PDB entry 1BZ9 | X-ray diffraction, 2.80 A resolution | chains A and C of the 3 polymer chains in the assembly

# Chain A
Molecule: Protein (class I histocompatibility antigen)
From: Mus musculus
UniProt: P01899 (HA11_MOUSE); residues 2-275 here correspond to UniProt positions 26-299 (UniProt number = residue number + 24)
Sequence (277 residues; each row starts with the number of its first residue):
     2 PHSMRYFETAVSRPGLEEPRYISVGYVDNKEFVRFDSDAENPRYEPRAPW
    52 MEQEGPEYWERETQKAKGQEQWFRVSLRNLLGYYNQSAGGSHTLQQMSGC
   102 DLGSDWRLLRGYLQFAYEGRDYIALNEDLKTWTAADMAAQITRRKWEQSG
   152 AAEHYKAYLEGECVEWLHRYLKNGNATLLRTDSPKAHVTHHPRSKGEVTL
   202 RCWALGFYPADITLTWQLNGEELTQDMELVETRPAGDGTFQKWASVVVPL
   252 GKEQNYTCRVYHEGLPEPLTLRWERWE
Unresolved in the structure: 275-278
Disulfide bonds: Cys-101/Cys-164, Cys-203/Cys-259

# Chain C
Molecule: Protein (PEPTIDE P1027 (FAPGVFPYM))
Sequence (9 residues; numbered 1 to 9; the number before each row is that of its first residue):
     1 FAPGVFPYM

# Chain A / chain C interface
Pairs across the interface - 45 pairs, chain A then chain C:
  Tyr-7(A) / Phe-1(C)  hydrogen bond (side chain-backbone)
  Tyr-7(A) / Ala-2(C)
  Tyr-7(A) / Pro-3(C)
  Glu-9(A) / Pro-3(C)
  Tyr-45(A) / Ala-2(C)
  Tyr-59(A) / Phe-1(C)
  Glu-63(A) / Phe-1(C)
  Glu-63(A) / Ala-2(C)  hydrogen bond (side chain-backbone)
  Lys-66(A) / Phe-1(C)
  Lys-66(A) / Ala-2(C)  hydrogen bond (side chain-backbone)
  Lys-66(A) / Pro-3(C)
  Gln-70(A) / Pro-3(C)
  Gln-70(A) / Gly-4(C)
  Trp-73(A) / Phe-6(C)  hydrogen bond (side chain-backbone)
  Trp-73(A) / Pro-7(C)
  Trp-73(A) / Tyr-8(C)
  Trp-73(A) / Met-9(C)  hydrophobic
  Val-76(A) / Tyr-8(C)  hydrophobic
  Ser-77(A) / Tyr-8(C)
  Ser-77(A) / Met-9(C)  hydrogen bond (side chain-backbone)
  Asn-80(A) / Tyr-8(C)
  Asn-80(A) / Met-9(C)  hydrogen bond (side chain-backbone)
  Tyr-84(A) / Met-9(C)  hydrogen bond (side chain-backbone)
  Leu-95(A) / Met-9(C)  hydrophobic
  Phe-116(A) / Phe-6(C)  hydrophobic
  Phe-116(A) / Met-9(C)  hydrophobic
  Tyr-123(A) / Met-9(C)  hydrophobic
  Trp-133(A) / Phe-6(C)  hydrophobic
  Thr-143(A) / Met-9(C)  hydrogen bond (side chain-backbone)
  Lys-146(A) / Tyr-8(C)
  Lys-146(A) / Met-9(C)  hydrogen bond (side chain-backbone)
  Trp-147(A) / Phe-6(C)  hydrophobic
  Trp-147(A) / Pro-7(C)  hydrogen bond (side chain-backbone)
  Trp-147(A) / Tyr-8(C)  hydrogen bond (side chain-backbone)
  Trp-147(A) / Met-9(C)  hydrophobic
  Ser-150(A) / Pro-7(C)
  Ala-152(A) / Phe-6(C)  hydrophobic
  Ala-152(A) / Pro-7(C)  hydrophobic
  Tyr-156(A) / Pro-3(C)
  Tyr-156(A) / Phe-6(C)  hydrophobic
  Tyr-159(A) / Phe-1(C)  hydrogen bond (side chain-backbone)
  Tyr-159(A) / Ala-2(C)
  Glu-163(A) / Phe-1(C)
  Trp-167(A) / Phe-1(C)
  Tyr-171(A) / Phe-1(C)  hydrogen bond (side chain-backbone)
Interface residues without a listed pair, chain A (29 interface residues in all): Met-5, Arg-62, Leu-81

# Summary
29 residues of chain A and 8 residues of chain C are in contact, with 13 hydrogen bonds. Polar contacts
include Tyr-7(A)/Phe-1(C), Glu-63(A)/Ala-2(C) and Lys-66(A)/Ala-2(C).
Chain A is Protein (class I histocompatibility antigen) (Mus musculus) and chain C is Protein (PEPTIDE P1027
(FAPGVFPYM)); the structure, Crystal structure of murine class I MHC H2-db complexed with a synthetic peptide
P1027, was determined by X-ray diffraction together with 1B0G from the same study.
